Entry 6DM0 (electron microscopy, 4.40 A resolution (low resolution: residue-level contacts below are approximate; hydrogen-bond / salt-bridge calls are withheld)); this record covers chains A and D of the 4 polymer chains in the assembly.

Chain A:
Name: Glutamate receptor 2, Voltage-dependent calcium channel gamma-2 subunit
From: Rattus norvegicus
UniProtKB: chimeric construct of P19491, Q9Y698: residues 10-998 from P19491 (GRIA2_RAT), isoform P19491-2 positions 25-841 (offset varies); residues 1001-1207 from Q9Y698 positions 2-208 (UniProt number = residue number - 999)
Amino-acid sequence (1031 residues; numbered 10 to 1212; 172 numbers in that range are skipped by the numbering (no residue carries them; nothing is unmodelled there); the number before each row is that of its first residue):
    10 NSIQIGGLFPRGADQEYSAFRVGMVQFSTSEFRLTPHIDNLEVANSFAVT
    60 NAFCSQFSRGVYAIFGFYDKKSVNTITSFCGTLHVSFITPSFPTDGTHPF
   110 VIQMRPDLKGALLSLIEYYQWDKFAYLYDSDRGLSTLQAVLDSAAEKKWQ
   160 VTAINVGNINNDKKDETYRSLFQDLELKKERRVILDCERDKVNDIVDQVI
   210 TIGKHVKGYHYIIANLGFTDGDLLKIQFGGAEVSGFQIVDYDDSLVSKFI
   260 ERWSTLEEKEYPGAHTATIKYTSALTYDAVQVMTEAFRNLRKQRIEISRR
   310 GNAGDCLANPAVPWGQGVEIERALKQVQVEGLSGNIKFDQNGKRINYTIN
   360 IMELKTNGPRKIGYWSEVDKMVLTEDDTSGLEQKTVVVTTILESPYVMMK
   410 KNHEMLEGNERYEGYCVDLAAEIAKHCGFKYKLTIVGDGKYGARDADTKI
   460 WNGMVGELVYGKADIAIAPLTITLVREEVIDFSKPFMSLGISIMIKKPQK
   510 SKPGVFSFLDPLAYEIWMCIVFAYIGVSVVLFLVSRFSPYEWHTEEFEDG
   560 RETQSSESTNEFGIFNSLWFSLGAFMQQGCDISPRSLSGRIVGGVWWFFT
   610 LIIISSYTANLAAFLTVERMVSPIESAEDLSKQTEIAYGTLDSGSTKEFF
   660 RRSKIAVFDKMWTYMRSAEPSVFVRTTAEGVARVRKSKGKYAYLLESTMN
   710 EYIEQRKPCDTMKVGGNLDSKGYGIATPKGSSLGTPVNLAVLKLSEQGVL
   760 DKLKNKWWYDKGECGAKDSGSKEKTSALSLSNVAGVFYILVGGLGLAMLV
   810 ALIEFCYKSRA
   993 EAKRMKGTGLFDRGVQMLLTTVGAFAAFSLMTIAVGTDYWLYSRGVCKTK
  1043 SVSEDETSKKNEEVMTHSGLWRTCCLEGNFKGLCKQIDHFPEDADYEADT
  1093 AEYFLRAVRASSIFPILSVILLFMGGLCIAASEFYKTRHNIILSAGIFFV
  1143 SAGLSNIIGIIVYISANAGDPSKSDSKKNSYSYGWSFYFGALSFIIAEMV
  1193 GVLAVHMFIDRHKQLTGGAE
Not modelled in the structure: 550-564, 993-1001, 1043-1055, 1162-1168, 1210-1212
Disulfides: Cys63-Cys315, Cys718-Cys773, Cys1039-Cys1067, Cys1066-Cys1076
Differences from the reference sequence: conflict Glu241 (Asn256 in P19491), Leu382 (Val397 in P19491), Glu384 (Gly405 in P19491), Asp385 (Asn406 in P19491), Gln392 (Asn413 in P19491), Asp1047 (Asn48 in Q9Y698); linker (999-1000); expression tag (1208-1212)
Ligand contacts:
  - cyclothiazide (CYZ), molecule 1: Ile481, Pro494, Ser497, Ser729, Lys730, Gly731
  - cyclothiazide (CYZ), molecule 2: Pro494, Phe495, Met496, Ser497, Leu751, Ser754, Leu759, Asp760, Lys763
  - glutamic acid (GLU): Tyr450, Pro478, Leu479, Thr480, Arg485, Gly653, Ser654, Thr655, Lys656, Glu705, Tyr732
  - GZD (N,N,N-trimethyl-5-({[(3s,5s,7s)-tricyclo[3.3.1.1~3,7~]decan-1-yl]methyl}amino)pentan-1-aminium): Gln586, Gln587, Gly588
Swiss-Prot annotation at these positions:
  - glycosylation: Asn355 (N-linked (GlcNAc...) asparagine)

Chain D:
Name: Glutamate receptor 2, Voltage-dependent calcium channel gamma-2 subunit
From: Rattus norvegicus
UniProtKB: chimeric construct of P19491, Q9Y698: residues 10-998 from P19491 (GRIA2_RAT), isoform P19491-2 positions 25-841 (offset varies); residues 1001-1207 from Q9Y698 positions 2-208 (UniProt number = residue number - 999)
Amino-acid sequence (1031 residues; each row starts with the number of its first residue; note: 172 numbers in that range are skipped by the numbering (no residue carries them; nothing is unmodelled there)):
    10 NSIQIGGLFPRGADQEYSAFRVGMVQFSTSEFRLTPHIDNLEVANSFAVT
    60 NAFCSQFSRGVYAIFGFYDKKSVNTITSFCGTLHVSFITPSFPTDGTHPF
   110 VIQMRPDLKGALLSLIEYYQWDKFAYLYDSDRGLSTLQAVLDSAAEKKWQ
   160 VTAINVGNINNDKKDETYRSLFQDLELKKERRVILDCERDKVNDIVDQVI
   210 TIGKHVKGYHYIIANLGFTDGDLLKIQFGGAEVSGFQIVDYDDSLVSKFI
   260 ERWSTLEEKEYPGAHTATIKYTSALTYDAVQVMTEAFRNLRKQRIEISRR
   310 GNAGDCLANPAVPWGQGVEIERALKQVQVEGLSGNIKFDQNGKRINYTIN
   360 IMELKTNGPRKIGYWSEVDKMVLTEDDTSGLEQKTVVVTTILESPYVMMK
   410 KNHEMLEGNERYEGYCVDLAAEIAKHCGFKYKLTIVGDGKYGARDADTKI
   460 WNGMVGELVYGKADIAIAPLTITLVREEVIDFSKPFMSLGISIMIKKPQK
   510 SKPGVFSFLDPLAYEIWMCIVFAYIGVSVVLFLVSRFSPYEWHTEEFEDG
   560 RETQSSESTNEFGIFNSLWFSLGAFMQQGCDISPRSLSGRIVGGVWWFFT
   610 LIIISSYTANLAAFLTVERMVSPIESAEDLSKQTEIAYGTLDSGSTKEFF
   660 RRSKIAVFDKMWTYMRSAEPSVFVRTTAEGVARVRKSKGKYAYLLESTMN
   710 EYIEQRKPCDTMKVGGNLDSKGYGIATPKGSSLGTPVNLAVLKLSEQGVL
   760 DKLKNKWWYDKGECGAKDSGSKEKTSALSLSNVAGVFYILVGGLGLAMLV
   810 ALIEFCYKSR
   992 AEAKRMKGTGLFDRGVQMLLTTVGAFAAFSLMTIAVGTDYWLYSRGVCKT
  1042 KSVSEDETSKKNEEVMTHSGLWRTCCLEGNFKGLCKQIDHFPEDADYEAD
  1092 TAEYFLRAVRASSIFPILSVILLFMGGLCIAASEFYKTRHNIILSAGIFF
  1142 VSAGLSNIIGIIVYISANAGDPSKSDSKKNSYSYGWSFYFGALSFIIAEM
  1192 VGVLAVHMFIDRHKQLTGGAE
Not modelled in the structure: 550-562, 992-1001, 1043-1055, 1162-1168, 1210-1212
Disulfides: Cys63-Cys315, Cys718-Cys773, Cys1039-Cys1067, Cys1066-Cys1076
Differences from the reference sequence: conflict Glu241 (Asn256 in P19491), Leu382 (Val397 in P19491), Glu384 (Gly405 in P19491), Asp385 (Asn406 in P19491), Gln392 (Asn413 in P19491), Asp1047 (Asn48 in Q9Y698); linker (999-1000); expression tag (1208-1212)
Ligand contacts:
  - cyclothiazide (CYZ), molecule 1: Ile481, Ser497, Ser729, Lys730, Gly731
  - cyclothiazide (CYZ), molecule 2: Pro494, Phe495, Met496, Ser497, Leu751, Ser754, Leu759, Asp760, Lys763
  - glutamic acid (GLU): Tyr450, Pro478, Leu479, Thr480, Arg485, Gly653, Ser654, Thr655, Lys656, Glu705, Lys730, Tyr732
Swiss-Prot annotation at these positions:
  - glycosylation: Asn355 (N-linked (GlcNAc...) asparagine)

Interface between chain A and chain D:
Residue-residue contacts (77):
  Leu483(A) - Leu751(D)
  Leu483(A) - Lys752(D)
  Glu486(A) - Lys493(D)
  Glu486(A) - Leu751(D)
  Phe491(A) - Lys493(D)
  Ser492(A) - Lys493(D)
  Lys493(A) - Glu486(D)
  Lys493(A) - Phe491(D)
  Lys493(A) - Ser492(D)
  Lys493(A) - Lys493(D)
  Pro494(A) - Pro494(D)
  Phe517(A) - Phe607(D)
  Phe517(A) - Ile611(D)
  Phe574(A) - Leu596(D)
  Phe574(A) - Arg599(D)
  Trp578(A) - Arg599(D)
  Leu581(A) - Trp606(D)
  Met585(A) - Trp606(D)
  Met585(A) - Phe607(D)
  Gln586(A) - Gln586(D)
  Gln587(A) - Ala583(D)
  Gln587(A) - Trp606(D)
  Asp590(A) - Asp590(D)
  Asp590(A) - Ser592(D)
  Ile613(A) - Leu610(D)
  Tyr616(A) - Ile611(D)
  Thr617(A) - Ser614(D)
  Leu624(A) - Asn619(D)
  Phe658(A) - Glu755(D)
  Lys716(A) - Glu1084(D)
  Lys716(A) - Asp1085(D)
  Leu748(A) - Leu483(D)
  Leu751(A) - Thr482(D)
  Leu751(A) - Leu483(D)
  Leu751(A) - Glu486(D)
  Glu755(A) - Leu483(D)
  Glu755(A) - Arg661(D)
  Thr784(A) - Ala622(D)
  Thr784(A) - Phe623(D)
  Ala786(A) - Asp519(D)
  Ala786(A) - Pro520(D)
  Leu787(A) - Pro520(D)
  Leu787(A) - Ala522(D)
  Leu787(A) - Ile525(D)
  Leu787(A) - Ser615(D)
  Ser788(A) - Ile525(D)
  Leu789(A) - Ile525(D)
  Leu789(A) - Ile1156(D)
  Val792(A) - Ile612(D)
  Ala793(A) - Ile1153(D)
  Val795(A) - Phe608(D)
  Val795(A) - Ile611(D)
  Phe796(A) - Cys528(D)
  Phe796(A) - Phe608(D)
  Phe796(A) - Ile1153(D)
  Tyr797(A) - Leu1097(D)
  Tyr797(A) - Ile1150(D)
  Tyr797(A) - Val1154(D)
  Ile798(A) - Val604(D)
  Leu799(A) - Ala532(D)
  Leu799(A) - Val536(D)
  Leu799(A) - Val604(D)
  Val800(A) - Ile1149(D)
  Val800(A) - Ile1150(D)
  Gly802(A) - Ile600(D)
  Leu803(A) - Val539(D)
  Leu803(A) - Val601(D)
  Leu803(A) - Leu1146(D)
  Ala806(A) - Ser597(D)
  Ala806(A) - Ile600(D)
  Ala806(A) - Val601(D)
  Val809(A) - Leu596(D)
  Ala810(A) - Ser597(D)
  Phe814(A) - Phe546(D)
  Phe814(A) - Tyr549(D)
  Lys817(A) - Tyr549(D)
  Ser818(A) - Tyr549(D)
Other interface residues (no listed pair), chain A (57 interface residues in all): Thr482, Ser497, Gly582, Leu620, Ala621, Leu727, Lys752, Lys783, Ser785, Ser790, Leu805, Met807, Leu811
Other interface residues (no listed pair), chain D (67 interface residues in all): Ile481, Ser497, Leu521, Val543, Gly588, Trp605, Thr609, Ala618, Val626, Phe658, Asn747, Leu748, Asp760, Asn1132, Ile1139, Ser1157

Overview:
Chain A and chain D form an interface of 57 and 67 residues respectively. Cyclothiazide is bound between chain
A and chain D. Bound to chain A: glutamic acid and compound GZD. Ligands of chain D: glutamic acid.
Both chains are Glutamate receptor 2, Voltage-dependent calcium channel gamma-2 subunit (Rattus norvegicus).
Entry 6DM0 (Open state GluA2 in complex with STZ and blocked by IEM-1460, after micelle signal subtraction)
was determined by electron microscopy together with 6O9G, 6DLZ and 6DM1 from the same study.
